1IVO - chains A and C of the 4 polymer chains in the assembly; structure by X-ray diffraction, 3.30 A resolution.

== Chain A ==
Name: Epidermal Growth Factor Receptor
From: Homo sapiens
Notes: EC 2.7.1.112; fragment: extracellular domains I, II, II and IV
Reference sequence: P00533 (EGFR_HUMAN); residues 1-622 here correspond to UniProt positions 25-646 (UniProt number = residue number + 24)
Chain sequence (622 residues; each row starts with the number of its first residue):
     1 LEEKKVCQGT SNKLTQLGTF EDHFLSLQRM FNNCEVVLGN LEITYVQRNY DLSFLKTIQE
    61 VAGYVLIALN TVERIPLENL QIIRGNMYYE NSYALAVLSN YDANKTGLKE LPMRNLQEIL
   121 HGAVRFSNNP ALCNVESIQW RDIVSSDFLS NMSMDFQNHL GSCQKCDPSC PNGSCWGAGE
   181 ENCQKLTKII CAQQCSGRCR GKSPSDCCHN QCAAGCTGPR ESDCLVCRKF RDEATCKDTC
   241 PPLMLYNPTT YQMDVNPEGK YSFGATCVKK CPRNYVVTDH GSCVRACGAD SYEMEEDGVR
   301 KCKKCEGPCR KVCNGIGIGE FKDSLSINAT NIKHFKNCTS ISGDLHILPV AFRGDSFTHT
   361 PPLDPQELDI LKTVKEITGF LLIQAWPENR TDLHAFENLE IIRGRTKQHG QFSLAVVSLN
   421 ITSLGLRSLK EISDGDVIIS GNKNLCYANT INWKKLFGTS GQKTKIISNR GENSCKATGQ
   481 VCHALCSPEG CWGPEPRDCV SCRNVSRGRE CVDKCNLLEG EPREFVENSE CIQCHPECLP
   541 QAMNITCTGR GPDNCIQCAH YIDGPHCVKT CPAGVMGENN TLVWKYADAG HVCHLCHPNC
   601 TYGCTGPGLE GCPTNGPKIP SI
Disordered / not traced: 1, 513-622
Swiss-Prot annotation at these positions:
  - modified residue: S205 (Phosphoserine)
  - glycosylation (N-linked (GlcNAc...) asparagine): N32 (complex), N49, N104, N151, N172, N328, N337, N389, N420, N504, N544, N579, N599 (high mannose)
Disulfides: C7-C34, C133-C163, C166-C175, C170-C183, C191-C199, C195-C207, C208-C216, C212-C224, C227-C236, C240-C267, C271-C283, C287-C302, C305-C309, C313-C338, C446-C475, C482-C491, C486-C499, C502-C511
Glycans and other covalent adducts: N-acetylglucosamine (NAG) linked to N32, N151, N172, N328, N337, N420
From the paper describing this entry:
  - self-association interface (contacts with another copy of this molecule); pairs are residue here / residue on that copy: Y246-C283, T249-N86 (hydrogen bond), Y251-R285 (hydrogen bond), Y251-F263 (hydrophobic contact), Q252-A286, Y246, P248, Y251
  - contacts within the chain: N274-R403, E293-R405 (salt bridge), N274-G404
  - mutagenesis - Y251A, F263A, R285Y: unchanged signaling
  - mutagenesis - R285S: decreased signaling
  - mutagenesis - Y251A/R285S, F263A/R285S: abolished signaling
  - mutagenesis - R405E: abolished signaling in response to EGF

== Chain C ==
Name: Epidermal growth factor
From: Homo sapiens
Reference sequence: P01133 (EGF_HUMAN); residues 1-53 here correspond to UniProt positions 971-1023 (UniProt number = residue number + 970)
Chain sequence (53 residues; row label = number of the first residue in the row):
     1 NSDSECPLSH DGYCLHDGVC MYIEALDKYA CNCVVGYIGE RCQYRDLKWW ELR
Disordered / not traced: 1-4, 52-53
Disulfides: C6-C20, C14-C31, C33-C42

== How chain A and chain C interact ==
Contacting residue pairs (65; chain A residue first):
  N12(A) - I38(C)
  N12(A) - G39(C)
  N12(A) - E40(C)
  K13(A) - E40(C)
  L14(A) - L26(C)  hydrophobic
  L14(A) - A30(C)
  T15(A) - A30(C)
  T15(A) - C31(C)
  T15(A) - C33(C)
  T15(A) - G39(C)
  T15(A) - E40(C)  hydrogen bond (side chain-backbone)
  Q16(A) - C31(C)  hydrogen bond (backbone-backbone)
  Q16(A) - N32(C)  hydrogen bond
  Q16(A) - C33(C)  hydrogen bond (backbone-backbone)
  L17(A) - C33(C)
  L17(A) - Y37(C)
  L17(A) - I38(C)  hydrophobic
  G18(A) - N32(C)
  G18(A) - C33(C)  hydrogen bond (backbone-backbone)
  D22(A) - V35(C)
  R29(A) - W49(C)
  Y45(A) - M21(C)
  Y45(A) - I23(C)
  A68(A) - L26(C)  hydrophobic
  L69(A) - I23(C)  hydrophobic
  L69(A) - L26(C)  hydrophobic
  E90(A) - K28(C)  salt bridge
  L98(A) - L26(C)  hydrophobic
  S99(A) - A25(C)  hydrogen bond (side chain-backbone)
  S99(A) - L26(C)
  Y101(A) - A25(C)
  L325(A) - R41(C)
  L325(A) - Q43(C)
  H346(A) - Y44(C)
  P349(A) - H16(C)
  V350(A) - L15(C)  hydrophobic
  D355(A) - G12(C)
  D355(A) - R41(C)  salt bridge
  S356(A) - D11(C)
  F357(A) - H10(C)
  F357(A) - Y13(C)  hydrophobic
  F357(A) - R41(C)
  T358(A) - R41(C)
  L382(A) - Y44(C)  hydrophobic
  Q384(A) - H16(C)
  Q384(A) - Q43(C)  hydrogen bond (side chain-backbone)
  Q384(A) - Y44(C)
  Q384(A) - R45(C)  hydrogen bond (side chain-backbone)
  Q408(A) - Y44(C)
  H409(A) - I38(C)
  H409(A) - R45(C)  hydrogen bond (side chain-backbone)
  H409(A) - D46(C)
  H409(A) - L47(C)  hydrogen bond (side chain-backbone)
  H409(A) - K48(C)
  Q411(A) - K48(C)
  F412(A) - L47(C)
  F412(A) - K48(C)
  A415(A) - L47(C)  hydrophobic
  V417(A) - L47(C)  hydrophobic
  I438(A) - L47(C)
  S440(A) - E51(C)
  K465(A) - L47(C)  hydrogen bond (side chain-backbone)
  K465(A) - K48(C)
  K465(A) - W49(C)  hydrogen bond (side chain-backbone)
  S468(A) - E51(C)
Other interface residues (no listed pair), chain A (41 interface residues in all): Y89, L348, S418, G441, I467
Other interface residues (no listed pair), chain C (30 interface residues in all): S9
The authors on this interface:
  - specific contacts: Q16(A)-N32(C) (hydrogen bond), Y45(A)-I23(C), L69(A)-I23(C), E90(A)-K28(C), V350(A)-L15(C), D355(A)-R41(C) (salt bridge), F357(A)-Y13(C) (pi stacking), L382(A)-L47(C), Q384(A)-R45(C), F412(A)-L47(C), I438(A)-L47(C), R41(C)-F357(A) (hydrophobic contact), Q43(C)-Q384(A)
  - interface residues, chain A: Q16(A), L98(A), R353(A)
  - interface residues, chain C: M21(C), I23(C), L26(C), C31(C), L47(C)

== In short ==
Chain A and chain C form an interface of 41 and 30 residues respectively; the contacts include 12 hydrogen
bonds and 2 salt bridges. Polar pairs include E90(A)-K28(C), D355(A)-R41(C) and T15(A)-E40(C). The paper
describes a hydrogen bond between Q16(A) and N32(C); contacts between Y45(A) and I23(C), L69(A) and I23(C) and
E90(A) and K28(C) among others; a salt bridge between D355(A) and R41(C). The paper reports that Y251A/R285S
and F263A/R285S of chain A abolish signaling; interface residues Q16(A), L98(A) and M21(C) among others; 7
substitutions were tested in all.
Here chain A is Epidermal Growth Factor Receptor and chain C is Epidermal growth factor, both from Homo
sapiens. Entry 1IVO (Crystal Structure of the Complex of Human Epidermal Growth Factor and Receptor
Extracellular Domains) was determined by X-ray diffraction.
